1E3U - chains A and C; structure by X-ray diffraction, 1.66 A resolution.

# Chain A (and C)
Molecule: Beta-lactamase oxa-10
Source organism: Pseudomonas aeruginosa
Notes: EC 3.5.2.6; chain C of this document is another copy of the same molecule, construct and numbering; everything in this record applies to it too
UniProt: P14489 (BLP2_PSEAE); residue numbers follow UniProt; this construct covers 21-266
Chain sequence (246 residues; row label = number of the first residue in the row):
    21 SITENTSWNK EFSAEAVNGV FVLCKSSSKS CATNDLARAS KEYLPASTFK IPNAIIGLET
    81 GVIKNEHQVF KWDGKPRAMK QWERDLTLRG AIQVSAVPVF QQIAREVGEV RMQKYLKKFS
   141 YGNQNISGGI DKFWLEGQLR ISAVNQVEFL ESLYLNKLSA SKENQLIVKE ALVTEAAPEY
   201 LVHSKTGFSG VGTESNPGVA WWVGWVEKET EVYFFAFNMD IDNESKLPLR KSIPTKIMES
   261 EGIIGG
Disordered / not traced: 21, 265-266 (chain C: 21, 94-96)
Disulfide bonds: Cys-44/Cys-51

# Interface between chain A and chain C
Pairs across the interface (55; chain A residue first):
  Glu-86(A) / Asn-176(C)  hydrogen bond
  Glu-86(A) / Lys-182(C)  salt bridge
  Glu-86(A) / Leu-186(C)
  Glu-86(A) / Lys-189(C)  salt bridge
  His-87(A) / Tyr-174(C)  hydrogen bond (side chain-backbone)
  Val-89(A) / Thr-230(C)
  Arg-104(A) / Glu-199(C)  salt bridge
  Arg-104(A) / Glu-229(C)  salt bridge
  Asp-105(A) / Thr-230(C)
  Leu-106(A) / Thr-230(C)
  Thr-107(A) / Glu-229(C)
  Thr-107(A) / Thr-230(C)
  Arg-109(A) / Ala-196(C)
  Arg-109(A) / Ala-197(C)  hydrogen bond (side chain-backbone)
  Arg-109(A) / Pro-198(C)
  Arg-109(A) / Tyr-200(C)
  Arg-109(A) / Leu-201(C)
  Gly-110(A) / Pro-198(C)
  Gln-113(A) / Pro-198(C)
  Tyr-174(A) / His-87(C)  hydrogen bond (backbone-side chain)
  Asn-176(A) / Glu-86(C)  hydrogen bond
  Lys-182(A) / Glu-86(C)  salt bridge
  Lys-182(A) / Glu-183(C)  salt bridge
  Glu-183(A) / Lys-182(C)
  Glu-183(A) / Glu-183(C)
  Glu-183(A) / Leu-186(C)
  Leu-186(A) / Glu-86(C)
  Leu-186(A) / Glu-183(C)
  Leu-186(A) / Leu-186(C)  hydrophobic
  Leu-186(A) / Ile-187(C)  hydrophobic
  Lys-189(A) / Glu-86(C)  salt bridge
  Lys-189(A) / Glu-190(C)
  Glu-190(A) / Lys-189(C)
  Glu-190(A) / Glu-190(C)  hydrogen bond (backbone-side chain)
  Glu-190(A) / Val-193(C)
  Glu-190(A) / Leu-201(C)
  Glu-190(A) / His-203(C)  salt bridge
  Val-193(A) / Glu-190(C)
  Val-193(A) / Ala-196(C)  hydrophobic
  Ala-196(A) / Arg-109(C)
  Ala-197(A) / Arg-109(C)  hydrogen bond (backbone-side chain)
  Pro-198(A) / Gly-110(C)
  Pro-198(A) / Gln-113(C)
  Pro-198(A) / Val-114(C)  hydrophobic
  Glu-199(A) / Arg-104(C)  salt bridge
  Glu-199(A) / Leu-106(C)
  Glu-199(A) / Val-114(C)
  Leu-201(A) / Arg-109(C)
  Leu-201(A) / Glu-190(C)
  His-203(A) / Glu-190(C)  salt bridge
  Glu-229(A) / Thr-107(C)
  Thr-230(A) / Val-89(C)
  Thr-230(A) / Asp-105(C)
  Thr-230(A) / Leu-106(C)
  Thr-230(A) / Thr-107(C)
Interface residues without a listed pair, chain A (31 interface residues in all): Asn-85, Val-114, Leu-175, Ile-187, Thr-194
Interface residues without a listed pair, chain C (32 interface residues in all): Asn-85, Thr-194, Glu-227

# Summary
Chain A and chain C form an interface of 31 and 32 residues respectively, with 7 hydrogen bonds and 10 salt
bridges. Polar contacts include Glu-86(A)/Lys-182(C), Glu-86(A)/Lys-189(C) and Arg-104(A)/Glu-199(C).
Chain A and chain C are both Beta-lactamase oxa-10 (Pseudomonas aeruginosa); the structure, MAD structure of
OXA10 class D beta-lactamase, was determined by X-ray diffraction together with 1E4D from the same study.
